Entry 8G80 (electron microscopy, 3.25 A resolution); this record covers chains A and B of the 4 polymer chains in the assembly.

== Chain A (and B) ==
Molecule: Neuroligin-2
Organism: Mus musculus
Notes: chain B of this document is another copy of the same molecule, construct and numbering; everything in this record applies to it too
Reference sequence: Q62888 (NLGN2_RAT), isoform Q62888-2; the author numbering skips numbers that UniProt does not, so the offset changes along the chain: 14-150 = UniProt 14-150; 168-836 = UniProt 151-819
Sequence (870 residues; numbered -41 to 845; 17 numbers in that range are skipped by the numbering (no residue carries them; nothing is unmodelled there); the number before each row is that of its first residue; numbers below 1 keep their minus sign (Met-41 is residue -41)):
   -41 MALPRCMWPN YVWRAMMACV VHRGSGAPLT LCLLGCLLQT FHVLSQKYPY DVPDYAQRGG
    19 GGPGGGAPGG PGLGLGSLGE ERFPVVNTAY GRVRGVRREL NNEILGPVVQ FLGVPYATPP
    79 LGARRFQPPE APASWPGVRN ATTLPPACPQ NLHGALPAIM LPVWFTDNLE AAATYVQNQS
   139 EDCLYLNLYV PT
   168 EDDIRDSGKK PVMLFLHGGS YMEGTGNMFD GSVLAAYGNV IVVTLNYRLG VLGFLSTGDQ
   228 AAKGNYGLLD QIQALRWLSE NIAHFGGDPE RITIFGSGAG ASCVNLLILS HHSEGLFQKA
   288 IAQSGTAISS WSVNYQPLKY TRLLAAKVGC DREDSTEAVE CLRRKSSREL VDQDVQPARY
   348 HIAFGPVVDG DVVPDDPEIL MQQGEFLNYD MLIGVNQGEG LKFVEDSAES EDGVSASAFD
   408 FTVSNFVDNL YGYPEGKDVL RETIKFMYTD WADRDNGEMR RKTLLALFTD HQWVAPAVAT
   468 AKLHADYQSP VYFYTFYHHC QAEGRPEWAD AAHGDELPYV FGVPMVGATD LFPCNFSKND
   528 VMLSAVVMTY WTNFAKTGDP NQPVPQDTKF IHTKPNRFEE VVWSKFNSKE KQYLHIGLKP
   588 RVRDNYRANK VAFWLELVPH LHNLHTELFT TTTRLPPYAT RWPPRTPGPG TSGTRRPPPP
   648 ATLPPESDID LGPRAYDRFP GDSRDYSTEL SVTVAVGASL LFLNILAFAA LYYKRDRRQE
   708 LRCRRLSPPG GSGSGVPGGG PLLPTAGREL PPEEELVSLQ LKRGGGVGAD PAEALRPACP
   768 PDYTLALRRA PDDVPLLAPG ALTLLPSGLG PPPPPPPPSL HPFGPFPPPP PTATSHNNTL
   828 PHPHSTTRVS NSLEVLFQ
Disordered / not traced: -41 to 39, 168-174, 554-563, 609-845 (chain B: -41 to 39, 168-173, 554-563, 609-845)
Differences from the reference sequence: initiating methionine (-41); expression tag (-40 to 13, 837-845); conflict Val210 (Ala193 in Q62888)
Swiss-Prot annotation at these positions:
  - glycosylation (N-linked (GlcNAc...) asparagine): Asn98, Asn136
Cystine bridges: Cys106-Cys141, Cys317-Cys328
Covalently attached groups: N-acetylglucosamine (NAG) linked to Asn98, Asn522

== How chain A and chain B interact ==
Residue-residue contacts (19):
  Glu429(A) with His607(B), salt bridge
  Phe433(A) with Met434(B), hydrophobic; Asn596(B); Phe600(B), hydrophobic; Leu604(B), hydrophobic
  Met434(A) with Phe433(B), hydrophobic
  Trp438(A) with Ala595(B), hydrophobic; Asn596(B); Ala599(B), hydrophobic
  Arg441(A) with Glu603(B), salt bridge
  Ala595(A) with Trp438(B), hydrophobic
  Asn596(A) with Phe433(B); Trp438(B)
  Ala599(A) with Trp438(B), hydrophobic
  Phe600(A) with Phe433(B), hydrophobic
  Glu603(A) with Trp438(B)
  Leu604(A) with Phe433(B), hydrophobic
  His607(A) with Glu429(B), salt bridge
  Leu608(A) with Val426(B), hydrophobic
Also at the interface, not in a pair above, chain A (18 interface residues in all): Val426, Thr430, Ala439, Lys578, Asn592
Also at the interface, not in a pair above, chain B (18 interface residues in all): Thr430, Ala439, Arg441, Lys578, Asn592, Leu608

== Overview ==
Chain A and chain B each contribute 18 residues to their interface, with 3 salt bridges. Among the polar pairs
are Glu429(A)-His607(B) and Arg441(A)-Glu603(B). N-acetylglucosamine is covalently linked to Asn98(A) and
Asn522(A).
Both chains are Neuroligin-2 (Mus musculus). Entry 8G80 (Cryo-EM structure of full length Neuroligin-2 from
Mouse bound to two Neurexin-1 Beta conformation two) was determined by electron microscopy.
